7BUD - chains H and L of the 10 polymer chains in the assembly; structure by electron microscopy, 4.50 A resolution (low resolution: residue-level contacts below are approximate; hydrogen-bond / salt-bridge calls are withheld).

Chain H:
Molecule: SIgN-3C Fab heavy chain
Organism: Homo sapiens
Notes: antibody fragment or engineered binder
Amino-acid sequence (132 residues; row label = number of the first residue in the row):
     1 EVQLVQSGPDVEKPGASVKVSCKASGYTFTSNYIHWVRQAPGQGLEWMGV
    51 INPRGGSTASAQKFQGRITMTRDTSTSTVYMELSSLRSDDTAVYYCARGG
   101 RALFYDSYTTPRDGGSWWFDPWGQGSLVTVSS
Disulfides: Cys22-Cys96

Chain L:
Molecule: SIgN-3C Fab light chain
Organism: Homo sapiens
Notes: antibody fragment or engineered binder
Amino-acid sequence (107 residues; row label = number of the first residue in the row):
     1 DIQLTQSPSSLSASVGDRVTFTCQASQDIRKYLNWYQQKPGKAPKLLIYD
    51 ASNLKTGVPSRFSGSGSGTDFTFTISSLQPEDVATYYCQQFDDLPITFGQ
   101 GTRLQIK
Disulfides: Cys23-Cys88

Chain H / chain L interface:
Residue-residue contacts (31):
  Val37(H) - Phe98(L)
  Gln39(H) - Gln38(L)
  Leu45(H) - Phe98(L)
  Trp47(H) - Ile96(L)
  Ser107(H) - Leu94(L)
  Tyr108(H) - Phe91(L)
  Tyr108(H) - Leu94(L)
  Thr109(H) - Tyr32(L)
  Thr109(H) - Phe91(L)
  Thr109(H) - Asp92(L)
  Thr109(H) - Leu94(L)
  Thr110(H) - Tyr32(L)
  Asp113(H) - Tyr32(L)
  Asp113(H) - Phe91(L)
  Ser116(H) - Leu46(L)
  Trp117(H) - Gln89(L)
  Trp118(H) - Tyr36(L)
  Trp118(H) - Pro44(L)
  Trp118(H) - Gln89(L)
  Trp118(H) - Ile96(L)
  Trp118(H) - Phe98(L)
  Phe119(H) - Trp35(L)
  Phe119(H) - Tyr36(L)
  Phe119(H) - Gln37(L)
  Phe119(H) - Gln38(L)
  Phe119(H) - Pro44(L)
  Phe119(H) - Lys45(L)
  Phe119(H) - Leu46(L)
  Asp120(H) - Lys45(L)
  Asp120(H) - Leu46(L)
  Gly123(H) - Ala43(L)
Other interface residues (no listed pair), chain H (20 interface residues in all): His35, Glu46, Arg101, Arg112, Trp122
Other interface residues (no listed pair), chain L (19 interface residues in all): Leu47, Asp50, Tyr87, Asp93

Overview:
Chain H and chain L form an interface of 20 and 19 residues respectively.
Chain H is SIgN-3C Fab heavy chain and chain L is SIgN-3C Fab light chain, both from Homo sapiens; the
structure, Cryo-EM structure of Dengue virus serotype 2 complexed with Fab SIgN-3C at pH 8.0, was determined
by electron microscopy (same publication as 7BU8, 7BUA, 7BUB, 7BUE and 7BUF).
